8SZW - chains H and I of the 7 polymer chains in the assembly; structure by electron microscopy, 3.63 A resolution.

[Chain H]
Molecule: DNA-directed RNA polymerase subunit alpha
Organism: Escherichia coli
Notes: EC 2.7.7.6
UniProt: P0A7Z4 (RPOA_ECOLI); residues 1-329 here = UniProt positions 1-329
Chain sequence (329 residues; numbered 1 to 329; the number before each row is that of its first residue):
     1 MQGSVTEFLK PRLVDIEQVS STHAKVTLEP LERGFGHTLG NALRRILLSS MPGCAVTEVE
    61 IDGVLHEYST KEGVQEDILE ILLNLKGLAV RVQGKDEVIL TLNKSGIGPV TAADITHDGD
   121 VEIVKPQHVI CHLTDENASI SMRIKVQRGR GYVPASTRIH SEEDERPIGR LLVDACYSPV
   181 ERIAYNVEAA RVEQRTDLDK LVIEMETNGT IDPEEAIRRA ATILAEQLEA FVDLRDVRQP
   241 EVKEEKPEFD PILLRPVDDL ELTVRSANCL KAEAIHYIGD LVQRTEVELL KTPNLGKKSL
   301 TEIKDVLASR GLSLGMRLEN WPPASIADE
Unresolved in the structure: 1-2, 159-166, 234-329
Curated features (UniProtKB/Swiss-Prot):
  - region: Glu162 to Glu165 (Required for interaction with Crp at class II promoters)
  - modified residue: Arg265 (ADP-ribosylarginine), Lys297 (N6-acetyllysine), Lys298 (N6-acetyllysine)
  - mutagenesis: Arg45 (R45C: In rpoA112; temperature-sensitive, blocks RNA polymerase assembly), Glu162 to Glu165 (5-fold decrease in CRP-class II promoter-dependent transcription), Glu165 (E165K: 5-fold decrease in CRP-class II promoter-dependent transcription), Arg191 (R191C: In rpoA101; temperature-sensitive)

[Chain I]
Molecule: DNA-directed RNA polymerase subunit beta
Organism: Escherichia coli
Notes: EC 2.7.7.6
UniProt: P0A8V2 (RPOB_ECOLI); residues 1-1342 here = UniProt positions 1-1342
Chain sequence (1342 residues; row label = number of the first residue in the row):
     1 MVYSYTEKKR IRKDFGKRPQ VLDVPYLLSI QLDSFQKFIE QDPEGQYGLE AAFRSVFPIQ
    61 SYSGNSELQY VSYRLGEPVF DVQECQIRGV TYSAPLRVKL RLVIYEREAP EGTVKDIKEQ
   121 EVYMGEIPLM TDNGTFVING TERVIVSQLH RSPGVFFDSD KGKTHSSGKV LYNARIIPYR
   181 GSWLDFEFDP KDNLFVRIDR RRKLPATIIL RALNYTTEQI LDLFFEKVIF EIRDNKLQME
   241 LVPERLRGET ASFDIEANGK VYVEKGRRIT ARHIRQLEKD DVKLIEVPVE YIAGKVVAKD
   301 YIDESTGELI CAANMELSLD LLAKLSQSGH KRIETLFTND LDHGPYISET LRVDPTNDRL
   361 SALVEIYRMM RPGEPPTREA AESLFENLFF SEDRYDLSAV GRMKFNRSLL REEIEGSGIL
   421 SKDDIIDVMK KLIDIRNGKG EVDDIDHLGN RRIRSVGEMA ENQFRVGLVR VERAVKERLS
   481 LGDLDTLMPQ DMINAKPISA AVKEFFGSSQ LSQFMDQNNP LSEITHKRRI SALGPGGLTR
   541 ERAGFEVRDV HPTHYGRVCP IETPEGPNIG LINSLSVYAQ TNEYGFLETP YRKVTDGVVT
   601 DEIHYLSAIE EGNYVIAQAN SNLDEEGHFV EDLVTCRSKG ESSLFSRDQV DYMDVSTQQV
   661 VSVGASLIPF LEHDDANRAL MGANMQRQAV PTLRADKPLV GTGMERAVAV DSGVTAVAKR
   721 GGVVQYVDAS RIVIKVNEDE MYPGEAGIDI YNLTKYTRSN QNTCINQMPC VSLGEPVERG
   781 DVLADGPSTD LGELALGQNM RVAFMPWNGY NFEDSILVSE RVVQEDRFTT IHIQELACVS
   841 RDTKLGPEEI TADIPNVGEA ALSKLDESGI VYIGAEVTGG DILVGKVTPK GETQLTPEEK
   901 LLRAIFGEKA SDVKDSSLRV PNGVSGTVID VQVFTRDGVE KDKRALEIEE MQLKQAKKDL
   961 SEELQILEAG LFSRIRAVLV AGGVEAEKLD KLPRDRWLEL GLTDEEKQNQ LEQLAEQYDE
  1021 LKHEFEKKLE AKRRKITQGD DLAPGVLKIV KVYLAVKRRI QPGDKMAGRH GNKGVISKIN
  1081 PIEDMPYDEN GTPVDIVLNP LGVPSRMNIG QILETHLGMA AKGIGDKINA MLKQQQEVAK
  1141 LREFIQRAYD LGADVRQKVD LSTFSDEEVM RLAENLRKGM PIATPVFDGA KEAEIKELLK
  1201 LGDLPTSGQI RLYDGRTGEQ FERPVTVGYM YMLKLNHLVD DKMHARSTGS YSLVTQQPLG
  1261 GKAQFGGQRF GEMEVWALEA YGAAYTLQEM LTVKSDDVNG RTKMYKNIVD GNHQMEPGMP
  1321 ESFNVLLKEI RSLGINIELE DE
Unresolved in the structure: 1, 893-910, 1342
Curated features (UniProtKB/Swiss-Prot):
  - modified residue (N6-acetyllysine): Lys1022, Lys1200
  - mutagenesis: Ile561 (I561S: Resistant to antibiotics salinamide A and B), Ile569 (I569S: Resistant to antibiotics salinamide A and B), Ala665 (A665E: Resistant to antibiotics salinamide A and B), Asp675 (D675A/G: Resistant to antibiotics salinamide A and B), Asn677 (N677H/K: Resistant to antibiotics salinamide A and B), Leu680 (L680M: Resistant to antibiotics salinamide A and B), Glu813 (E813K: Disrupts the enzyme's active center)

[Chain H / chain I interface]
Contacting residue pairs (5; chain H residue first):
  Arg33(H) with Glu820(I), salt bridge
  His37(H) with Arg1216(I)
  Asn41(H) with Arg1216(I); Thr1217(I), hydrogen bond (side chain-backbone)
  Arg45(H) with Glu1219(I), salt bridge
Also at the interface, not in a pair above, chain H (5 interface residues in all): Arg44
Also at the interface, not in a pair above, chain I (6 interface residues in all): Pro1081, Asp1084

[Overview]
5 residues of chain H and 6 residues of chain I are in contact; the contacts include 1 hydrogen bond and 2
salt bridges. Polar contacts include Arg33(H)-Glu820(I), Arg45(H)-Glu1219(I) and Asn41(H)-Thr1217(I). UniProt
lists 6 mutagenesis sites on chain H; 7 mutagenesis sites on chain I.
Here chain H is DNA-directed RNA polymerase subunit alpha and chain I is DNA-directed RNA polymerase subunit
beta, both from Escherichia coli. Entry 8SZW (Reconstituted E. coli RNA polymerase post-termination complex on
negatively-supercoiled DNA: open duplex DNA (rPTCo)) was determined by electron microscopy together with 8T00,
8T02 and 8T0L from the same study.
